PDB entry 7UGP | electron microscopy, 4.20 A resolution (low resolution: residue-level contacts below are approximate; hydrogen-bond / salt-bridge calls are withheld) | chains A and D of the 18 polymer chains in the assembly

# Chain A
Molecule: Envelope glycoprotein gp120
Source organism: Human immunodeficiency virus 1
UniProt: Q2N0S5 (Q2N0S5_9HIV1); aligned to UniProt positions 31-473 over residues 32-506 (the alignment contains insertions or deletions, so no single offset holds)
Chain sequence (443 residues; numbered 32 to 506 plus 2 insertion-coded residues; 34 numbers in that range are skipped by the numbering (no residue carries them; nothing is unmodelled there); the number before each row is that of its first residue):
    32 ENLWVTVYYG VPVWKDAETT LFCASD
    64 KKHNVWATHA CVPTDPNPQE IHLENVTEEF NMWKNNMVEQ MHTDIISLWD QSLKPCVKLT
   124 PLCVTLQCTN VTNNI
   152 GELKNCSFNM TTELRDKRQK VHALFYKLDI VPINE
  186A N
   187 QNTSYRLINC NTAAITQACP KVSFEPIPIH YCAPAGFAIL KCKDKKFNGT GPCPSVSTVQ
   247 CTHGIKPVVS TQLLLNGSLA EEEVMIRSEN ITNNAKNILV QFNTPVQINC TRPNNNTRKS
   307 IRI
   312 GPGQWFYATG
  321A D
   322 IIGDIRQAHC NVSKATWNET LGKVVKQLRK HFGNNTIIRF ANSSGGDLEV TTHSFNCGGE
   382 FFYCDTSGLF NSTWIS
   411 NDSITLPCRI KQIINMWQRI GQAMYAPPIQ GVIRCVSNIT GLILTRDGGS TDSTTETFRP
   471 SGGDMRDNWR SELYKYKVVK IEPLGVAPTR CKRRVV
Construct notes: conflict Lys-64 (Glu63 in Q2N0S5), Arg-169 (Lys160 in Q2N0S5), His-173 (Tyr164 in Q2N0S5), Ala-174 (Ser165 in Q2N0S5), Lys-178 (Arg169 in Q2N0S5), Ile-181 (Val172 in Q2N0S5), Pro-183 (Gln174 in Q2N0S5), Thr-189 (Lys188 in Q2N0S5), Ser-190 (Glu189 in Q2N0S5), Ala-199 (Ser198 in Q2N0S5), Trp-316 (Ala313 in Q2N0S5), Asn-332 (Thr330 in Q2N0S5), Asp-386 (Asn384 in Q2N0S5), Asp-462 (Asn459 in Q2N0S5), Ser-471 (Gly468 in Q2N0S5), Cys-501 (Ala498 in Q2N0S5)
Disulfides: Cys-119/Cys-205, Cys-126/Cys-196, Cys-218/Cys-247, Cys-228/Cys-239, Cys-296/Cys-331, Cys-378/Cys-445, Cys-385/Cys-418
Covalent attachments: N-acetylglucosamine (NAG) linked to Asn-88, Asn-133, Asn-156, Asn-160, Asn-234, Asn-262, Asn-276, Asn-295, Asn-301, Asn-363, Asn-392, Asn-448; glycan linked to Asn-332
What the authors report for this chain:
  - post-translational modification sites: Asn-276

# Chain D
Molecule: Envelope glycoprotein gp41
Source organism: Human immunodeficiency virus 1
Chain sequence (128 residues; numbered 519 to 664; 18 numbers in that range are skipped by the numbering (no residue carries them; nothing is unmodelled there); the number before each row is that of its first residue):
   519 FLGFLGAAGS TMGAASMTLT VQARNLLS
   565 LLKLTVWGIK QLQARVLAVE RYLRDQQLLG IWGCSGKLIC CTNVPWNSSW SNRNLSEIWD
   625 NMTWLQWDKE ISNYTQIIYG LLEESQNQQE KNEQDLLALD
Unresolved in the structure: 519-522
Disulfides: Cys-598/Cys-604
Covalent attachments: N-acetylglucosamine (NAG) linked to Asn-637

# Interface between chain A and chain D
Disulfides between the chains: Cys-501(A)/Cys-605(D)
Contacting residue pairs (101):
  Leu-34(A) / Trp-610(D)
  Leu-34(A) / Leu-619(D)
  Trp-35(A) / Asn-607(D)
  Trp-35(A) / Val-608(D)
  Trp-35(A) / Pro-609(D)
  Val-36(A) / Cys-605(D)
  Val-36(A) / Thr-606(D)
  Val-36(A) / Val-608(D)
  Val-36(A) / Trp-610(D)
  Val-36(A) / Leu-646(D)
  Thr-37(A) / Cys-604(D)
  Thr-37(A) / Cys-605(D)
  Val-38(A) / Trp-596(D)
  Val-38(A) / Cys-598(D)
  Val-38(A) / Cys-604(D)
  Val-38(A) / Leu-646(D)
  Tyr-39(A) / Leu-537(D)
  Tyr-39(A) / Ile-603(D)
  Tyr-39(A) / Trp-623(D)
  Tyr-40(A) / Leu-537(D)
  Tyr-40(A) / Leu-544(D)
  Tyr-40(A) / Tyr-586(D)
  Tyr-40(A) / Gln-590(D)
  Tyr-40(A) / Leu-593(D)
  Tyr-40(A) / Leu-602(D)
  Gly-41(A) / Leu-537(D)
  Gly-41(A) / Gln-540(D)
  Val-42(A) / Trp-628(D)
  Pro-43(A) / Ala-526(D)
  Pro-43(A) / Leu-629(D)
  Val-44(A) / Trp-628(D)
  Val-44(A) / Leu-629(D)
  Val-44(A) / Asp-632(D)
  Trp-45(A) / Leu-629(D)
  Thr-51(A) / Lys-574(D)
  Leu-52(A) / Trp-571(D)
  Leu-52(A) / Lys-574(D)
  Phe-53(A) / Trp-571(D)
  Phe-53(A) / Gln-575(D)
  Cys-54(A) / Trp-571(D)
  Trp-69(A) / Trp-571(D)
  Ala-70(A) / Trp-571(D)
  His-72(A) / Leu-565(D)
  Ala-73(A) / Leu-565(D)
  Ala-73(A) / Trp-571(D)
  Val-75(A) / Gln-575(D)
  Ile-84(A) / Leu-523(D)
  Leu-86(A) / Ala-525(D)
  Leu-86(A) / Ala-526(D)
  Leu-86(A) / Gly-527(D)
  Glu-87(A) / Gly-527(D)
  Asn-88(A) / Gly-527(D)
  Gln-103(A) / Lys-574(D)
  Asp-107(A) / Val-570(D)
  Asp-107(A) / Lys-574(D)
  Ser-110(A) / Val-570(D)
  Leu-111(A) / Trp-571(D)
  Gln-114(A) / Leu-568(D)
  Gln-114(A) / Thr-569(D)
  Gln-114(A) / Val-570(D)
  Tyr-217(A) / Trp-571(D)
  Tyr-217(A) / Lys-574(D)
  Pro-220(A) / Ala-578(D)
  Ala-221(A) / Leu-544(D)
  Ala-221(A) / Leu-545(D)
  Ala-221(A) / Ser-546(D)
  Ala-221(A) / Ala-582(D)
  Gly-222(A) / Asn-543(D)
  Gly-222(A) / Leu-544(D)
  Phe-223(A) / Leu-581(D)
  Phe-223(A) / Arg-585(D)
  Lys-490(A) / Arg-585(D)
  Ile-491(A) / Leu-544(D)
  Ile-491(A) / Arg-585(D)
  Pro-493(A) / Leu-544(D)
  Pro-493(A) / Asp-589(D)
  Leu-494(A) / Leu-592(D)
  Leu-494(A) / Leu-593(D)
  Leu-494(A) / Trp-596(D)
  Leu-494(A) / Tyr-643(D)
  Val-496(A) / Trp-628(D)
  Val-496(A) / Trp-631(D)
  Val-496(A) / Ile-635(D)
  Val-496(A) / Ile-642(D)
  Val-496(A) / Tyr-643(D)
  Ala-497(A) / Trp-623(D)
  Ala-497(A) / Trp-628(D)
  Ala-497(A) / Trp-631(D)
  Pro-498(A) / Trp-610(D)
  Pro-498(A) / Leu-619(D)
  Pro-498(A) / Trp-623(D)
  Pro-498(A) / Trp-631(D)
  Thr-499(A) / Trp-623(D)
  Cys-501(A) / Cys-605(D)  disulfide
  Cys-501(A) / Thr-606(D)
  Lys-502(A) / Asn-607(D)
  Arg-503(A) / Cys-605(D)
  Arg-503(A) / Thr-606(D)
  Arg-503(A) / Asn-607(D)
  Arg-503(A) / Gln-653(D)
  Val-505(A) / Glu-657(D)
Also at the interface, not in a pair above, chain A (53 interface residues in all): Lys-46, Thr-50, Thr-244, Glu-492, Gly-495, Arg-500
Also at the interface, not in a pair above, chain D (54 interface residues in all): Gly-524, Ala-541, Lys-633, Ser-636, Thr-639

# Overview
The interface between chain A and chain D involves 53 residues on one side and 54 on the other; the contacts
include 1 disulfide bond. Covalently linked N-acetylglucosamine: at Asn-88(A), Asn-133(A), Asn-156(A),
Asn-160(A), Asn-234(A) and Asn-262(A) and 6 more. N-acetylglucosamine is covalently linked to Asn-637(D). From
the paper: a modification site at Asn-276(A).
Here chain A is Envelope glycoprotein gp120 and chain D is Envelope glycoprotein gp41, both from Human
immunodeficiency virus 1. Entry 7UGP (Cryo-EM structure of BG24 Fabs with an inferred germline light chain and
10-1074 Fabs in complex ...) was determined by electron microscopy, deposited together with 7UGM, 7UGQ, 7UGN
and 7UGO.
